7V9C - chains J and O of the 18 polymer chains in the assembly; structure by electron microscopy, 4.50 A resolution (low resolution: residue-level contacts below are approximate; hydrogen-bond / salt-bridge calls are withheld).

# Chain J
Molecule: 275-nt DNA strand
Organism: Homo sapiens
Sequence (275 nucleotides; numbered 1 to 275; the number before each row is that of its first residue):
     1 AACCCTAACC CTAACCCTAA CCCTAACCCT AACCCTAACC CTAACCCTAA CCCTAACCCT
    61 AACCCTAACC CTAACCCTAA CCCTAACCCT AACCCTAACC CTAACCCTAA CCCTAACCCT
   121 AACCCTAACC CTAACCCTAA CCCTAACCCT AACCCTAACC CTAACCCTAA CCCTAACCCT
   181 AACCCTAACC CTAACCCTAA CCCTAACCCT AACCCTAACC CTAACCCTAA CCCTAACCCT
   241 AACCCTAACC CTAACCCTAA CCCTAACCCT AACCC
Disordered / not traced: 1-2

# Chain O
Molecule: Histone H3.1
Organism: Homo sapiens
Reference sequence: P68431 (H31_HUMAN); residues 0-135 here correspond to UniProt positions 1-136 (UniProt number = residue number + 1)
Chain sequence (136 residues; numbered 0 to 135; the number before each row is that of its first residue; numbering starts at 0):
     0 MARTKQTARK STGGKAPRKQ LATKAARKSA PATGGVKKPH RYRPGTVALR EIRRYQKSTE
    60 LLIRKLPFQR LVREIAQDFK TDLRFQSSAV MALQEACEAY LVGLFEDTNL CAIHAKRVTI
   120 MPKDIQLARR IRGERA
Disordered / not traced: 0-39
Curated features (UniProtKB/Swiss-Prot):
  - modified residue: Arg2 (Asymmetric dimethylarginine), Thr3 (Phosphothreonine), Lys4 (Allysine), Gln5 (5-glutamyl dopamine), Thr6 (Phosphothreonine), Arg8 (Citrulline), Lys9 (N6,N6,N6-trimethyllysine), Ser10 (ADP-ribosylserine), Thr11 (Phosphothreonine), Lys14 (N6-(2-hydroxyisobutyryl)lysine), Arg17 (Asymmetric dimethylarginine), Lys18 (N6-(2-hydroxyisobutyryl)lysine), Lys23 (N6-(2-hydroxyisobutyryl)lysine), Arg26 (Citrulline), Lys27 (N6,N6,N6-trimethyllysine), Ser28 (ADP-ribosylserine), Lys36 (N6,N6,N6-trimethyllysine), Lys37 (N6-methyllysine), Tyr41 (Phosphotyrosine), Lys56 (N6,N6,N6-trimethyllysine) and 8 more in UniProt
  - lipidation: Lys18 (N6-decanoyllysine)

# Chain J / chain O interface
Contacting residue pairs (12):
  DA170(J) - Arg83(O)
  DA170(J) - Gln85(O)
  DC171(J) - Arg83(O)
  DT186(J) - Arg40(O)
  DA187(J) - Arg40(O)
  DA187(J) - Arg42(O)
  DA187(J) - Pro43(O)
  DA188(J) - Arg42(O)
  DA188(J) - Pro43(O)
  DC190(J) - Thr118(O)
  DT264(J) - Tyr41(O)
  DT264(J) - Thr45(O)
Interface residues without a listed pair, chain J (10 interface residues in all): DC185, DC189, DC263
Interface residues without a listed pair, chain O (10 interface residues in all): Phe84, Val117

# Overview
The chain J/chain O interface involves 10 residues from each chain.
Here chain J is a 275-nt DNA strand and chain O is Histone H3.1, both from Homo sapiens. Entry 7V9C (Telomeric
Dinucleosome in open state) was determined by electron microscopy together with 7V90, 7V96, 7V9J, 7V9K, 7V9S
and 7VA4 from the same study.
